Entry 7AIH (electron microscopy, 3.60 A resolution); this record covers chains B and 1 of the 71 polymer chains in the assembly.

[Chain B]
Molecule: uL4m
Organism: Leishmania major
Reference sequence: Q4QGU6 (Q4QGU6_LEIMA); residue numbers follow UniProt; this construct covers 1-436
Amino-acid sequence (436 residues; numbered 1 to 436; the number before each row is that of its first residue):
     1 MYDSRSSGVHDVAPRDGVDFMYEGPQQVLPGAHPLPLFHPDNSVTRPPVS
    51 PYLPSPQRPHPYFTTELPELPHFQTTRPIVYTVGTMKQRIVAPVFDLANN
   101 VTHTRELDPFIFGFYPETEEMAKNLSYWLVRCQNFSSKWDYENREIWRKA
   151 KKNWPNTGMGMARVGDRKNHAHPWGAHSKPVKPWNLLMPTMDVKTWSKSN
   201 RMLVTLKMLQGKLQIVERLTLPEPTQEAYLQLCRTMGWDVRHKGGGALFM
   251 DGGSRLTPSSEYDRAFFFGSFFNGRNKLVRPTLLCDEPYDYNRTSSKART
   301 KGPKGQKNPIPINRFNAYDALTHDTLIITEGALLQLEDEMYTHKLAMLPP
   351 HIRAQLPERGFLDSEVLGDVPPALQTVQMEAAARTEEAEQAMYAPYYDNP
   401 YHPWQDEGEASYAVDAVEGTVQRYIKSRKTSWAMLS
Not modelled in the structure: 1
Ligand contacts: NAD (nicotinamide-adenine-dinucleotide): Asp398, Trp432, Met434, Leu435

[Chain 1]
Molecule: Ribosomal RNA
Organism: Leishmania major
Sequence (9070 nucleotides; numbered -1764 to 7305; the number before each row is that of its first residue; numbers below 1 keep their minus sign (U-1764 is residue -1764)):
 -1764 UGAAAAUUGAAAAAUAUAAUUUGAAAAAUAAAUUACAAAUAAAAGAUUAA
 -1714 AUUUGAAUUAAUUACAGAAAUAUAGACACAAACACGCCCGAUUGAUUUCA
 -1664 CGUAUACACUUGUACUUUGUUUUUGGUCUACGUUUUGUUGUUUGUAUUGG
 -1614 CUUGAUUUAAUGGACAAAUAUAAAAAGCUUGAACACAAAAUUUAAAACAA
 -1564 UUGGAUAUGCCAAGAGUUAAAAAAUGAAAUUAAAUAAAAAUAAAAAUAAA
 -1514 UUAAAAAAUAAAAUAAAAAUAAAUUUAAAAAAUAAAUUAAAAUAAAAAAU
 -1464 UAGAAAAUGAAAAUUGAAAAAUAUAAUUUGAAAAAUAAAAUUAUAAAUAG
 -1414 AAAAAUUAAUUGAAAUUGCAAAGUAAAAAUUUAUAAUAGAAUAAAAUAAU
 -1364 UUCAAUUUGAUUUAGUUUCAUAUUAUAUUAUAUUAUAUUAUAUUAUAUUA
 -1314 UAUUAUAUUAUAUUAUAUUAUAUUAUAUUAUAUUAUAUUAUAUUAUAUUA
 -1264 UAUUAUAUUAUAUUAUAUUAUAUUAUUAGCAUUUAUUAUAUUAUUAUAUU
 -1214 AUUAUAUUUAUUAUAUUAUUAUAUUAUUAUAUUAUUAUAUUAUUAUAUUA
 -1164 UAUUAUAUUAUAUUAUAUUAUAUUAUUAUUAUAUUAAUUAUAUUAUUAUA
 -1114 UUAAUAAUAUUUACUAUUAUAUCUAAUAUCAAGCUUGUUAGAAAAAACAU
 -1064 UGUUUUUUCUAACAAGCUUGAUACUCUCGGUAUGGUUUCAAAAAUUGACU
 -1014 AAUUUUGAUAUUGUUUUGGCUCUGGACUAAUUAAUUCCCCUUUAAUUUUA
  -964 UUAUCUAAAAUUUGCAUGUAAAGUAGUUAGUUAGAUAUGAAAAUUUAGUU
  -914 AGGGUUGAUAAUGAAAUCAAUUAAGUUUAUAUAUAAAGUUAGUUAGUCAA
  -864 UAUGAAUUUUUUUGCAAACAUUUCCGGUUGACUUCAUGUGAUUACACGUA
  -814 CUCCGUUUUGUUUUUAUGUGUCAUGAUUUGCAUUGAUUUUUUCGCAACAA
  -764 AUCUAAUAUACUCAACAGCACCUACCAAGAGUUAAAAAUGAAAUUAAAUU
  -714 AAAUUAAAAAAUAAAAUAAAAAUAAAAUAAAAAUAAAUUUAAAAAUAAAA
  -664 AUAAAUUUAAAAAUAAAAUAAAUUUAAAAAACAAAUUAAAAUAGAAAAUU
  -614 AGAAAAUGGAAAUUGAAAAAUAUAAUUUGAAAAAUAAAUUACAAAUAAAA
  -564 GAUUAAAUUUGAAUUAAUUGUAGAAACAUUUCCGAUCGAUUUCACGCAUA
  -514 CACUUGUACUUCGUUGGCUCCAUUUAAUGGACAAAUAUAAAAAGCUUAAA
  -464 CACAAAAUUUAAAACAAUUGGACAAGCAAGAGUUAAAAAAUGAAAUUAAA
  -414 AUAAAAAAUAAAAUAAAAAUAAAUUUAAAAAUAAAAAUAAAUUUAAAAAA
  -364 CAUUGGUUGAAUAAAAUUUUUAUUUUAUAUAUAAUUUAAACUUUUGUUGU
  -314 UGUUUGUUAGUAAGCAAAAAUAUUUAUGUUAUUUUAAUAUUAUUUAUGUA
  -264 CUUACUAUUAUUUUGAUAAAUUUUAACUUUAAAUAGCUCAAAAACUACAA
  -214 UCAAUAAAGCAUAAAAAAAUUUAUUUAUGAUUAUAUUAAUAUAAAAUGAC
  -164 CUAAUAUAAUGAAAAUACUUUGGUGUUAAGUUAUUUGUUUUAUUAUGAAA
  -114 UAAGUUGCACUAUUUAUUGAAUUAAUAAAGAAAGAAUAGAAAUAAAUAAG
   -64 UUAUAAUAUCUUUAAUUUAUUUAUAAUUUCUUUGCAUUUGUAUUUAGUGU
   -14 GAGUUUACAUUUAAUUUUAUAUUAUUUUAGUGUUAGUAUAUAUUUAGAUU
    36 UAAUCAAAGUUAUUAUUAAAUAAUAUUGAUUUUGGAUGAAUUUAAUUUUU
    86 AAUUAUAUUUUUGAAUUUUAAUUUUAUUAUUUUGAUUUAAUAUUUUUAAA
   136 AUAUUAUAUAUUUUAGAUUUAAAUUUGUUGUUUUAUAUUUAGUUUAAUGU
   186 UUAUAAAUUGAUAAUUAAUUUGUUUUAUUUUAAAGUUUUUAUGAACUGUG
   236 AUUUAUAGUUUAUUAUUUUUAGUUUAAUGUUUAAAUAUUUAACUAGUGAU
   286 GGCACAGUUGUUCUAUAUGUACCUAUAAAAAAUAGUAAAAUUAUUUUAAU
   336 UAAAUUAAUAAAUAAUUAUUAAACUAAUUUUAUAUUAAUAUUAUGAAAAA
   386 UUUAAAAAUUAAUUUUUUUUUCUAAUUUUUAUAUAUUGAAGUAAUAUGUA
   436 UUGAAUUGAAUAUUAAAAAUACAAAUUUAAUUUGUAAUUAAUAAAUCUAU
   486 UUUAUUUUAAUAGAUGUUUAAUGUUAAUUAAUUUAUUAUUUUAAUAUUUA
   536 AUAUUUGUUUAUACAAAAGUAACUUUUUUUGAAUAUAAAGAAUUAUUAUU
   586 AUAAAUAUUAUUUUAAAAAUAUAAAAAUAUUGUUAAUAAAAUUAUCAAGU
   636 UUCAAAAGCGUUUAUUAAAUGCGUCGGUCUAAGUAUUAUAUUUAAGAUUA
   686 UUCUUGUAUAUAGAUUUUUAUUUUAAUAAUUCUACAUAAUUAAAAAUUAA
   736 CCUCAAAUUAUAUUUAUUAGUAGCAUAGUAAUUUAUUAACUGAUUAUUAA
   786 AGCGUUCCAUAGAAAAUUUUAAAAUUAUAACAAUCUAAAUAAAUAAUAAA
   836 UUAAAAUAAAAAUUUUAAAAAAAUUAAAAAAUUAAAAUAGGGCAAGUCCU
   886 ACUCUCCUUUACAAAGAGAACGUUUAUAUGUAAUUGUAUGUUUGAUUGGG
   936 GCAAUACUAUAUCUAUUUAUAUAGAAAAAGAACUAUAUUUAUUGAAAUAA
   986 UAAAAGGUUCGAGCAGGUUAACAAGCAUUAAUACUAAAUGUGUUUCAUCG
  1036 UCUACUUAUUGCUAAAUUAUAAUUGAUUGUUCAUCAAAAAAGCAAUUCGU
  1086 UAGUUGGGUUAAAAUCGUUGUAAAGCAGAUUUGUUUAUAUAUUUAAUUUU
  1136 UGUAUAUAGUUAAAAAUUAAUAUUAGUACGCAAGGAUUCAUUAUUUGUAA
  1186 UUUAAAUAUAUUAAAUGUUAUUUUAUUAAAUAAAAUAAAAUAAGUCAAUU
  1236 GUUAUUAUUCAUAUUAAUUUUUUUAAAAGUUUUUUAAUUUUAUAUUAGUU
  1286 UAUUUGUUUAAAAAGUAUCUAAUUAAUUCAUUAUUUAGGAAUAGUUAAUA
  1336 AUAAUUUAUAAUUCUGAUUAGAUUUGUUUGUUAAUGCUAUUAAAGGGGUG
  1386 UGGAAAAAGUGUUAAAUUUUUGAUAUAUUUAAAUAAUAAAUAAAAUAUAA
  1436 CUUAUUAGUCAGAAAUGGAUGCCAGCCGUUGCGGUAAUUUCUAUGCUUUU
  1486 AAAUAUUAUACAUUUAUUUUAUAAAUUUGUUACUAUAUAUUUUUAGUCAA
  1536 UAAAACUAAUAAUUAUUUUUAUUUGUUUUUAAACACCGUUUGGUAUAUGC
  1586 AAAUAAAAAAUGACAUUAAUUAUUAAUUAUAUUAUAUUAUAUUUAUUCAU
  1636 UUAAGUCAACAAUAUCUAUUUACUGUUUUUGACAACAUGAUAAGGAUUAU
  1686 AAAUGGUAUUGCAAAUUUUAUAAUCAAAACUAAUUUAUUAUAUUAAAUUA
  1736 GCAUGUUUAGAUAAAACAAUAAAUUUAGAAGGUAUUGUUGCCCACCAUUC
  1786 UUUGUAAUAAAGACAACGUGCAGUAAUUAAUGUAUUUAUAAAAAUAUAUU
  1836 UUUUCAUGUUAAAUUUUCGUUGCCUUUUUUAUUAUUUAGAAAAUUUAUGA
  1886 AUUUAUAUAAAUCAAUAAUGAAAAUUAUAGUAUUAUUAUUUAUGAGGAGA
  1936 AUUUUCGGAAGGAGGGAUUUUCGGACCAGGAAUGUCCAGAGAGGUUUCGG
  1986 GCAUCAGCGAUUGAUUUUGGGAGAACGGAGCCGCCGAGUGAAAUUUGCCC
  2036 AGAGCAGAGUCGGGAGAAGAGUGGAUCGACCGAAGAAAAGACCGUUUUUC
  2086 GGAAGGGGAGCAGGUCCAACCGAUUUUUUUGCCAACUUGCACAGGAGGGA
  2136 GCCAGAAGCGCACUCAAAGUUAGUUUUGGGAGAUUUGAAGGGAGAAAUUU
  2186 CCGAGUUAUUCAUAUAUUUUUUAGUUUGUGUUAGCAAAUUUUGAAAUACA
  2236 ACUUUUUUGCAAAUUGGAAGAAAACCUCCCAAAUGUAGCUUCCCAAUCUU
  2286 CCUCUCUAAAUCCAUUCCCAACGGUCUUUCCCCCAUCAUCCUCAGAUGUC
  2336 UCUUCCCCCCCAAAAAUCCUAAAAUCCAAGUUCAUCUCGCUCUCUCUCCC
  2386 CUCAAUUUCCUUAAAAAACUCGCUUCCUAAACUUAUCCCGAAAAACCCCG
  2436 CUCUUCUUCCCUCUAAAUCUUUUCUCCUCCCCUCCAAAUCUCCCUCAAAU
  2486 CUCUCCUCUCUUCUCCCGAAACUUUAAUCUUUUUAUUUUAUAAAUAAAUU
  2536 UGGUAUUUUAAAAUAUUAUAAUUAAAUAUUCUAAAUUAUUUAAUAAUAUU
  2586 AGAAAUGAAUACUUUAUUAAAAUAAUAUUAAUGUGUAAUAUAUUUAAUCA
  2636 UAUUAGAAUUCCGUUUAAAUUGAAAUAUAUUGAAUUGUAAUUAUCAAUAC
  2686 AAUAUAAGUUAUUAAAUAAUAAUUUAAUUUUAUAUGUUUUAUAAGUGUAA
  2736 UUAUUUAGUUUUGAAAGUUUAUAUAUAAACAAUAACCUUUUUUAUUUUUU
  2786 AAUACAAUUUUAAGUGAAAUUUAUGAUUUAUUAUUAUUAAAUAUUACUGC
  2836 AGACUACAUGAAAAAUAUAAAAAGGCAUUUGUAUAGGUUUACUUUUGGAC
  2886 CUCAACAUCCUGCAGCUCAUGGCGUUUUAUGUUGUUUAUUAUAUCUUUCU
  2936 GGAGAAUAUAUAGUUUAUAUUGAUGUAAUAAUUGGUUAUUUGCAUCGCGG
  2986 UACAGAAAAGUUAUGUGAAUAUAAAACUGUAGAACAGUGUUUACCGAUGA
  3036 AGACUGGAUUAUGUGAGUGUCGUUUGCAACGAGCAUUUACUGUCAUUGUG
  3086 UUUUGAGUAUAUGUUGAGGUGUUGUCUUGCUAUUCGCUGUGCAUUUAUGC
  3136 GUUUAUUAAUGUGUGAGUUUACGCGUUGUUUCAAUGGACUUCUUUGUUGC
  3186 UCUUGUAUGGUUAUGGAUAUAGGAUCAUUAUCGCCAAUGCUUUGAUCGUU
  3236 UGAAGAACGUGAUAAGUUGAUGACUUUUUUUGAUUUGUGUUGUGGUUGUA
  3286 GAAUGCAUUUAGCAUUUAUGUGCUUAUUGGGUUUACUUGAUGAUUUUGUA
  3336 UUUGGGUUUAUAGAUUUUUUAUUGAUGUUGUGUAUAUCAUGUUUAUUUGU
  3386 UUUAGAUUUAUAUGAUUUGCUUUUUAUUGGAAAUAGACUUUUAUAUUUGC
  3436 GUUUGCGCGGGUUAGCAUUUUUUGAUGUUUUUGAUUUAUGUUUUAAUAGU
  3486 AUAAGUGGUUGUUUGUCUAGAUCGUUGGGUAUGGUAUGAGAUGUUAGAUU
  3536 AUAUAGUUGUUACGAAUUAUAUUUUAUGUUAGUUUUUGAUUAUUGCUUUU
  3586 GUUAUUUAGGUGAUGCAUUUGAUAGACUUUUUUUGCGACUUUUUGAUAUG
  3636 CGUAUGAGUAUACUUCUAUGUAAACAAUGCUUUUUUGUAGGUUUUUUUGU
  3686 CUUUGGAUUUGUGUGCUUAUUUGAUUAUAUGUAUGUUGAUGUAACUAUAG
  3736 AAACUAUAAUUAGUUUAUUUUAUAGUUUAUGAUGUUGCAUAUUACCAGGA
  3786 UGUUCAUUUGCUAAUGUUGAACAUCCUAAAGGCGAAUACAGUAUUUUUUU
  3836 AUGUUUUUUAUAUGGAUUUAUAUCACGUUUACGUAUACGUUGUGCAGAUU
  3886 UUGUGCAUAUUUGUUUAUUAGAUGUGAUGAUGCGAGGGUUUAUGUUGCAC
  3936 GACUUAGUAGCAGUUAUUGGUAAUGUUGAUGUUGUUUUUGGUUCUGUAGA
  3986 UCGAUAAGCUAUUACUUAUAUACAAAAAUGAAAGAUGAACCUAAAAAUUG
  4036 GUGCGGAGGGGUUUGAUUUUUGUUGGGGUUCUGUCUUACCUGCUAUUUGU
  4086 AUAGUUUAUUUAAUUUUUUGUUUAUGUGGAUUAUUUUGUAUUAUGUUUGG
  4136 UAGUUUUGUUUUUAUUGAUUAUUGUUUUAUUUGUUUUUUCUCUUGUCUUG
  4186 UGUUUUGUUUAGUAUGCUUGUUGUGCGAUUUAUUUGUAGACUCAUUACGC
  4236 GGUUUGUUUGAUGUUUGUUGUUUUAUACGUUGUAUUCAAUAUUGUUUUGU
  4286 AUGGUUUAUAAUUAGUGAAUUACUUCUUUUUUUAUCUUUAUUUUAUGUAG
  4336 UUUUCAGUUUAGUUUUAUUUGUGAGUGUUGAAUUUGCAUUUGUAUUUGUU
  4386 AUGCCUAUUAUGUUUAGUUGUUUAAUUUGUGAUUUUGGUUUUGUAUUUUA
  4436 UUGAUAUUUUAUUGAUAUUUUUAAUUUAUUAAUUAAUACAUUUUUAUUAU
  4486 UUGUAAGUGGUUUAUUUGUUAAUUUUGUUUUAUUUUUAUUUUGAUUUCGU
  4536 UUUUUUUUAUGUGUUUUAUUUAUGUUAUGAGUCGGUAUAUUAUUUGGCUU
  4586 UUUGUUUAUGUGAAAUCAAGUUUGAGAGUUUUCAUUAUUAUUUGUGACUU
  4636 GUAGUUGUGGCGUAUUUGGAUCAAUACUUUUUUUAAUCGAUUUAUUGCAU
  4686 UUUAGUCAUGUCUUUUUAGGUAUAUUUUUGUUAUUUUUAUGUUUUAGUCG
  4736 UUGUUUUAAUUUUUUAUGUAUGGAUACACGUUUUGUAUUUCUAUAUGUAG
  4786 UGUGCCUAUAUUGGCAUUUUGUUGAUUGCGUUUGAUUUUUUUUAUUACGA
  4836 UUUGUAUAUUUUGAUGUUUUAAGUGUGGUUUACUUAUAUGCAUAAAGGCU
  4886 CAAUUUUGAAUUUUUAAAUUUUAUUUCAAAAAGCGGAGAGGAAAGAAAAG
  4936 GCUUUUAACUUCAGGUUGUUUAUUGCGUAUUUAUGGUGUGGGUUUUAGUU
  4986 UAGGUUUUUUUAUUUGUAUGCAGAUAAUUUGUGGUGUGUGUUUAGCAUGA
  5036 UUAUUUUUUAGUUGUUUUAUAUGUACUAAUUGAUAUUUUGUUUUAUUUUU
  5086 GUGAGAUUUUGAUUUGGGAUUUGUAAUACGAAGCACACAUAUUUGUUUUA
  5136 CAUCGUUGUUAUUUUUUCUUCUUUAUGUUCAUAUAUUUAAGUGUAUAGUA
  5186 UUAAUAAUUUUAUUUGAUACACAUAUUUUAGUAUGGGUGGUAGGUUUUGU
  5236 GAUAUAUAUAUUUAUAGUAAUAAUAGGUUUUAUUGGCUAUGUUUUACCAU
  5286 GUACAAUGAUGUCGUAUUGGGGUUUAACAGUGUUCAGUAACAUUUUAGCA
  5336 ACUGUCCCAGUUAUUGGUACUUGACUUUGUUAUUGAAUAUGAGGUAGUGA
  5386 GUAUAUUAAUGAUUUUACACUGUUAAAAUUACAUGUGUUGCAUGUGCUAU
  5436 UACCUUUUGUAUUAAUACUUGUAAUAUUUAUGCAUUUGUUUUGUUUACAU
  5486 UAUUUUAUGAGUUCAGAUGGUUUUUGUGAUCGAUUUGCAUUUUAUUGCGA
  5536 ACGUUUAUGUUUUUGUAUGUGAUUUUAUUUACGAGAUAUGUUUUUGGCUU
  5586 UUUUGAUAUUAUUUUUUGUAAUUUAUUUUAUUUUUAUAAAUUGAUAUUUU
  5636 GUUUUUCAUGAAGAAUCUUGAGUUAUAGUUGAUACAUUAAAAACAUCUGA
  5686 UAAGAUUCUUCCUGAGUGAUUUUUUUUUAUUUUUAUUUGGUUUUUUAAAA
  5736 GCUGUACCAGAUAAAUUUACUGGUUUAUUAUUAAUGGUUAUUUUAUUAUU
  5786 UUCCUUAUUUUUGUUUAUAUUAAAUUGCAUAUUAUGAUUUGUUUAUUGUA
  5836 GAAGUUCAUUGUUGUGAUUUACAUAUUCAUUAGUUUUAUUUUAUAGUAUA
  5886 UUUAUGAGUGGUUUUUUAGCACUGUAUGUUAUAUUAGCAUAUCCUAUAUG
  5936 AAUGGAAUUACAAUUUUGAGUGUUGCUUUUGUUUAUGUUAGUUGUAUGUA
  5986 GAUUAGAUUAAAAAUUUAUAUAUUUUUUAUUAAGCGUUAAUAUAUUAAAU
  6036 UUUAUUUAGAAUAGUAUUAAUAAUCAAAGGGUUGGAAGAAAUUUGCGAAA
  6086 GAAAGGGAUCUUAGAAAGGAAAUUUUAGUUUAAGACCGAGAAGGGGAGAA
  6136 GGGAGAGAGAGAUUCGUGUUAUUUAAUUUUUAUGGAUUAAUUGCGUAUUA
  6186 CUGUAUAACAUAUUUAAAUGUCUAUAUUUUAUUUUGUAUUGUAUUUAUGU
  6236 AUUAUAUGGCUUUUUUAUUUUGUUUUUGCAUUUUAUUAGAUUUUAUAUUA
  6286 UUUGGAAGUCUUUUAGUAGGAGAUGCGUUUAUGGAUGUUUUUUUUUUACG
  6336 UUAUCUAUUAUGCUUUUUGGAGUGUUUUUCAUUAUUAUGUAGAUGUAUAU
  6386 CUACUUUUUUACGAAUGUUUUGUAAUCUUUUGUCUUCGCAUUUUUUGAUG
  6436 CUUAUGUUUUGUGAUUUUGUAUAUUUUUUUAUUGUAUUUCUAUUAUUUUU
  6486 UUUAAUGUGUGAUAUUAUUUAUUUUAUGAUAUUUUCAUUCGCCAUGCUAU
  6536 UUUGCAUAAUAUUUUAUUUAUUUUUAUAUGCAUUAGAUAUGUUUUGCGCA
  6586 UUAUUACAAAUAUUUAUAUUUUGUAAUAUGAUAAUGCAAUUAAUUAUGGA
  6636 UUUUUUAUUGUUAUUAAUUUUUCAUUAAUUUAUAGAAUUAAAUCGAAUAA
  6686 GUUAAUUAUAUCAAAAAAUAGUAUAAAUAUACUACAACUUAAUAUAAAAA
  6736 AUAGGUUUGAAAAUCGCACAGUAUGUAAUCGUACAACUCAGAAUCCUAUA
  6786 AAUUGAUAAGAAAAUAUAAAGAUGUUAAUUAUUAGUCUAAAAUAAAAAAU
  6836 AUAAAUAAUAACCAACCAUAUUAUUGAAAAGAAAAUAAUACAAAUUCCCA
  6886 UAUAACUUAAGUGAAGUAGUAAACAAAAUACUUUUAAAAAAAAACCAAAU
  6936 ACUAUUGGAAUAGCACCAAUACAUAAAAAAAUACUUGCUAAUAAUACACU
  6986 AAUUAAUAAAUUAUUAAAAAAGCUAAAAAAAAUAAAGUUAAUUAAAAAAU
  7036 AAUUUUCAUUAUAUUUAAUAUCGAACAUAUUAUAUACUAUAAAAAAAUAA
  7086 UAUAAAAUUAUUAAUAUAAUCAGACUUAAUGAGUAAAUUAAAUGAAAAUU
  7136 UAGAUACAUAUAAAAGAUGUAAUUUUUAUUAGAAAUAAAUAUUAAAAAUA
  7186 AAAAACUAAAAUUAUUAACGCUAAGUACAAAUAAAAGACUUACAAUUGCA
  7236 AAACUAUUUAAUCCAAUUAACACGCAUGUAAUGCAUUGUAUUAUAAUAAG
  7286 UUUUAUAAAUAUUAUAUAAA
Not modelled in the structure: -1764 to 36, 713-747, 1159-7305

[Interface between chain B and chain 1]
Contacting residue pairs - 100 pairs, chain B then chain 1:
  Gly8(B) - U518(1)  base contact
  Val9(B) - U518(1)  base contact
  Arg15(B) - A516(1)  salt bridge to the phosphate
  Phe38(B) - U507(1)  stacking on the base
  Phe38(B) - U510(1)  base contact
  His39(B) - U510(1)  hydrogen bond to the base
  His39(B) - A512(1)  base contact
  Arg46(B) - A512(1)  base contact
  Phe114(B) - U186(1)  base contact
  Glu117(B) - U185(1)  base contact
  Glu119(B) - U185(1)  base contact
  Glu120(B) - U185(1)  base contact
  Lys123(B) - G184(1)  phosphate contact
  Lys123(B) - U185(1)  salt bridge to the phosphate
  Asn134(B) - U122(1)  hydrogen bond to the sugar
  Asn134(B) - U123(1)  hydrogen bond to the sugar
  Ser136(B) - A55(1)  hydrogen bond to the sugar
  Ser136(B) - U56(1)  hydrogen bond to the sugar
  Ser137(B) - U123(1)  hydrogen bond to the sugar
  Ser137(B) - A124(1)  hydrogen bond to the sugar
  Trp139(B) - A54(1)  sugar contact
  Trp139(B) - A55(1)  sugar contact
  Tyr141(B) - A54(1)  sugar contact
  Glu142(B) - A316(1)  base contact
  Asn143(B) - A316(1)  base contact
  Arg144(B) - A316(1)  hydrogen bond to the base
  Ala150(B) - A315(1)  phosphate contact
  Lys151(B) - A312(1)  salt bridge to the phosphate
  Lys151(B) - A313(1)  phosphate contact
  Lys152(B) - A218(1)  phosphate contact
  Lys152(B) - A219(1)  phosphate contact
  Asn156(B) - A987(1)  phosphate contact
  Asn156(B) - A988(1)  phosphate contact
  Arg163(B) - A218(1)  sugar contact
  Arg163(B) - A988(1)  phosphate contact
  Arg163(B) - A989(1)  salt bridge to the phosphate
  Gly165(B) - A218(1)  phosphate contact
  Gly165(B) - A219(1)  phosphate contact
  Asp166(B) - A218(1)  phosphate contact
  Arg167(B) - U527(1)  phosphate contact
  Arg167(B) - A528(1)  salt bridge to the phosphate
  Asn169(B) - A217(1)  hydrogen bond to the phosphate
  His170(B) - G177(1)  sugar contact
  His170(B) - U178(1)  hydrogen bond to the sugar
  His170(B) - U216(1)  hydrogen bond to the sugar
  Ala171(B) - A176(1)  base contact
  His172(B) - U527(1)  hydrogen bond to the sugar
  Pro173(B) - U527(1)  base contact
  Pro173(B) - A528(1)  sugar contact
  Trp174(B) - A528(1)  phosphate contact
  His177(B) - U178(1)  salt bridge to the phosphate
  Ser178(B) - U216(1)  hydrogen bond to the phosphate
  Ser178(B) - A217(1)  hydrogen bond to the phosphate
  Ser178(B) - A316(1)  hydrogen bond to the base
  Lys179(B) - U179(1)  salt bridge to the phosphate
  Lys179(B) - U214(1)  phosphate contact
  Lys179(B) - U215(1)  hydrogen bond to the phosphate
  Lys179(B) - U216(1)  salt bridge to the phosphate
  Val181(B) - U179(1)  base contact
  Leu187(B) - A181(1)  base contact
  Leu187(B) - A212(1)  base contact
  Asp192(B) - U208(1)  sugar contact
  Lys194(B) - U186(1)  salt bridge to the phosphate
  Lys194(B) - U187(1)  base contact
  Lys194(B) - U208(1)  base contact
  Lys198(B) - U185(1)  hydrogen bond to the base
  Lys198(B) - U186(1)  base contact
  Arg201(B) - U186(1)  hydrogen bond to the base
  Lys243(B) - U514(1)  salt bridge to the phosphate
  Gly245(B) - A512(1)  base contact
  Arg275(B) - A512(1)  hydrogen bond to the sugar
  Asp290(B) - A212(1)  base contact
  Tyr291(B) - U89(1)  hydrogen bond to the sugar
  Tyr291(B) - A111(1)  hydrogen bond to the base
  Arg293(B) - U89(1)  sugar contact
  Arg293(B) - U210(1)  salt bridge to the phosphate
  Arg293(B) - A212(1)  base contact
  Ser296(B) - U88(1)  sugar contact
  Ser296(B) - U89(1)  hydrogen bond to the sugar
  Ser296(B) - A90(1)  phosphate contact
  Lys297(B) - U88(1)  phosphate contact
  Lys297(B) - U89(1)  salt bridge to the phosphate
  Ala298(B) - A87(1)  base contact
  Ala298(B) - U88(1)  hydrogen bond to the phosphate
  Arg299(B) - A58(1)  base contact
  Arg299(B) - A87(1)  base contact
  Arg299(B) - U113(1)  hydrogen bond to the base
  Arg299(B) - A114(1)  base contact
  Lys301(B) - U56(1)  salt bridge to the phosphate
  Lys301(B) - A57(1)  phosphate contact
  Lys301(B) - A114(1)  base contact
  Lys304(B) - A212(1)  base contact
  Gly305(B) - A212(1)  base contact
  Tyr318(B) - A512(1)  hydrogen bond to the phosphate
  Leu321(B) - A512(1)  hydrogen bond to the base
  Thr322(B) - A512(1)  base contact
  His343(B) - U187(1)  base contact
  Ala346(B) - A188(1)  phosphate contact
  Met347(B) - U186(1)  base contact
  Met347(B) - U187(1)  base contact
Other interface residues (no listed pair), chain B (74 interface residues in all): Thr82, Val83, Lys149, Asn153, Thr157, Ala162, Val164, Lys168, Pro180, Val193, Ser197, Glu287, Thr294
Other interface residues (no listed pair), chain 1 (53 interface residues in all): U211, C307, A314, G508

[In short]
74 residues of chain B face 53 of chain 1 across their interface; the contacts include 26 hydrogen bonds, 13
salt bridges and 1 aromatic stacking contact. Among the polar pairs are His39(B)-U510(1), Arg144(B)-A316(1)
and Ser178(B)-A316(1). Chain B binds NAD.
Here chain B is uL4m and chain 1 is Ribosomal RNA, both from Leishmania major. Entry 7AIH (The Large subunit
of the Kinetoplastid mitochondrial ribosome) was determined by electron microscopy, deposited together with
7ANE, 7AM2 and 7AOR.
